Entry 6HGQ (X-ray diffraction, 1.90 A resolution); this record covers chains A and B.

[Chain A (and B)]
Name: Adenine phosphoribosyltransferase
From: Homo sapiens
Notes: EC 2.4.2.7; chain B of this document is another copy of the same molecule, construct and numbering; everything in this record applies to it too
UniProtKB: P07741 (APT_HUMAN); residue numbers follow UniProt; this construct covers 2-180
Amino-acid sequence (179 residues; row label = number of the first residue in the row):
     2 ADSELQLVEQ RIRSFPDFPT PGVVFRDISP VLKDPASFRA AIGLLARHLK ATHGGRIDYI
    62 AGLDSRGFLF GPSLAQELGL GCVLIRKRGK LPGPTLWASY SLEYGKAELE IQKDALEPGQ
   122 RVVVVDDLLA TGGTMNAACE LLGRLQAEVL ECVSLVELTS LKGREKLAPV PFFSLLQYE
Small-molecule neighbours:
  - hypoxanthine (HPA): V24, V25, F26, R27, R67, E104, Y105, L129, A131, L159
  - 1-O-pyrophosphono-5-O-phosphono-ribose (PRP; 1-O-pyrophosphono-5-O-phosphono-alpha-D-ribofuranose): D65, S66, R67, K88, S102, L103, E104, Y105, D127, D128, L129, L130, A131, T132, G133, G134, T135
Curated features (UniProtKB/Swiss-Prot):
  - modified residue: A2 (N-acetylalanine), S4 (Phosphoserine), S15 (Phosphoserine), S30 (Phosphoserine), Y60 (Phosphotyrosine), S66 (Phosphoserine), K114 (N6-acetyllysine), T135 (Phosphothreonine)
Reported in the primary citation:
  - binding site for hypoxanthine: V25, R27, R67, E104
  - catalytic residues: E104, Y105 (from molecular simulation)

[How chain A and chain B interact]
Pairs across the interface (71; chain A residue first):
  R14(A) - Q113(B)  hydrogen bond
  R14(A) - D115(B)  salt bridge
  F16(A) - P93(B)  hydrophobic
  F16(A) - G94(B)
  F19(A) - G90(B)
  F19(A) - K91(B)
  F19(A) - L92(B)
  F19(A) - P93(B)  hydrophobic
  F26(A) - P93(B)  hydrophobic
  D28(A) - Q113(B)  hydrogen bond
  I29(A) - L85(B)  hydrophobic
  S30(A) - L85(B)
  S30(A) - Q113(B)  hydrogen bond
  L33(A) - P73(B)  hydrophobic
  L33(A) - G82(B)
  L33(A) - C83(B)  hydrogen bond (backbone-backbone)
  K34(A) - Y60(B)
  K34(A) - G82(B)
  K34(A) - C83(B)  hydrogen bond (backbone-backbone)
  K34(A) - D115(B)
  K34(A) - A116(B)  hydrogen bond (side chain-backbone)
  P36(A) - Q77(B)  hydrogen bond (backbone-side chain)
  P36(A) - G80(B)
  P36(A) - L81(B)
  P36(A) - G82(B)
  F39(A) - P73(B)  hydrophobic
  F39(A) - Q77(B)
  R40(A) - Q77(B)
  Y60(A) - K34(B)
  D65(A) - S66(B)  hydrogen bond
  S66(A) - D65(B)  hydrogen bond
  S66(A) - S66(B)  hydrogen bond
  S66(A) - F69(B)
  S66(A) - R87(B)
  R67(A) - R87(B)
  F69(A) - S66(B)
  F69(A) - F69(B)
  F69(A) - L70(B)  hydrophobic
  L70(A) - F69(B)  hydrophobic
  L70(A) - P73(B)  hydrophobic
  L70(A) - L85(B)  hydrophobic
  P73(A) - L33(B)  hydrophobic
  P73(A) - F39(B)  hydrophobic
  P73(A) - L70(B)
  S74(A) - S74(B)  hydrogen bond
  Q77(A) - P36(B)  hydrogen bond (side chain-backbone)
  Q77(A) - F39(B)
  Q77(A) - R40(B)
  G80(A) - P36(B)
  L81(A) - P36(B)
  G82(A) - L33(B)
  G82(A) - K34(B)
  G82(A) - P36(B)
  C83(A) - L33(B)  hydrogen bond (backbone-backbone)
  C83(A) - K34(B)
  L85(A) - S30(B)
  L85(A) - L70(B)  hydrophobic
  R87(A) - S66(B)
  R87(A) - R67(B)
  G90(A) - F19(B)
  L92(A) - F19(B)
  P93(A) - F16(B)  hydrophobic
  P93(A) - F19(B)  hydrophobic
  P93(A) - F26(B)  hydrophobic
  G94(A) - F16(B)
  Q113(A) - R14(B)  hydrogen bond
  Q113(A) - D28(B)  hydrogen bond
  Q113(A) - S30(B)
  D115(A) - R14(B)  salt bridge
  D115(A) - K34(B)
  A116(A) - K34(B)  hydrogen bond (backbone-side chain)
Other interface residues (no listed pair), chain A (37 interface residues in all): V84, K91, L117
Other interface residues (no listed pair), chain B (36 interface residues in all): I29, V84

[Overview]
The interface between chain A and chain B involves 37 residues on one side and 36 on the other; the contacts
include 16 hydrogen bonds and 2 salt bridges. Polar pairs include R14(A)-D115(B), R14(A)-Q113(B) and
D28(A)-Q113(B). The paper reports catalytic residues E104(A) and Y105(A); a binding site for hypoxanthine at
V25(A), R27(A) and R67(A) among others.
Both chains are Adenine phosphoribosyltransferase (Homo sapiens). Entry 6HGQ (Crystal Structure of Human APRT
wild type in complex with Hypoxanthine, PRPP and Mg2+) was determined by X-ray diffraction (same publication
as 6HGP, 6HGR and 6HGS).
